Entry 7JGJ (electron microscopy, 4.80 A resolution (low resolution: residue-level contacts below are approximate; hydrogen-bond / salt-bridge calls are withheld)); this record covers chains L and H of the 3 polymer chains in the assembly.

Chain L:
Molecule: mAB Light Chain
Organism: Mus musculus
Chain sequence (213 residues; each row starts with the number of its first residue):
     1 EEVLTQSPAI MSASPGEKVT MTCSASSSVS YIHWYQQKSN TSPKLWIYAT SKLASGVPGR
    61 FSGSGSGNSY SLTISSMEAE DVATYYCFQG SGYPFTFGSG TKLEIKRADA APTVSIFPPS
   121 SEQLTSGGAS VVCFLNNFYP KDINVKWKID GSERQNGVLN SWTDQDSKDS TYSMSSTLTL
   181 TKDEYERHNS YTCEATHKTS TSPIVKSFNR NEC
Unresolved in the structure: 213
Cystine bridges: Cys-23/Cys-87, Cys-133/Cys-193

Chain H:
Molecule: mAB Heavy Chain
Organism: Mus musculus
Chain sequence (218 residues; row label = number of the first residue in the row):
     1 EVQLQQSGPE LEKPGASMKI SCKASGYSFT GYNMNWVKQS NGKSLEWIGS IDPYTGGSNY
    61 NQKFMGKATL TVDKSSSTAY MQLKSLTSED SAVYYCATVV GRVYAMDYWG QGTSVTVSSA
   121 KTTPPSVYPL APGSAAQTNS MVTLGCLVKG YFPEPVTVTW NSGSLSSGVH TFPAVLQSDL
   181 YTLSSSVTVP SSTWPSETVT CNVAHPASST KVDKKIVP
Cystine bridges: Cys-22/Cys-96, Cys-146/Cys-201

Interface between chain L and chain H:
Contacting residue pairs (70):
  Tyr-31(L) / Arg-102(H)
  Tyr-35(L) / Tyr-104(H)
  Tyr-35(L) / Ala-105(H)
  Tyr-35(L) / Trp-109(H)
  Gln-37(L) / Leu-45(H)
  Ser-42(L) / Tyr-95(H)
  Pro-43(L) / Leu-45(H)
  Pro-43(L) / Trp-109(H)
  Lys-44(L) / Met-106(H)
  Leu-45(L) / Val-103(H)
  Leu-45(L) / Met-106(H)
  Tyr-48(L) / Val-103(H)
  Tyr-86(L) / Ser-44(H)
  Phe-88(L) / Tyr-104(H)
  Ser-91(L) / Arg-102(H)
  Tyr-93(L) / Ser-50(H)
  Tyr-93(L) / Asn-59(H)
  Pro-94(L) / Trp-47(H)
  Pro-94(L) / Asn-61(H)
  Pro-94(L) / Gln-62(H)
  Phe-95(L) / Asn-35(H)
  Phe-95(L) / Trp-47(H)
  Phe-95(L) / Ser-50(H)
  Phe-97(L) / Val-37(H)
  Phe-97(L) / Leu-45(H)
  Phe-97(L) / Glu-46(H)
  Phe-97(L) / Trp-47(H)
  Phe-97(L) / Tyr-104(H)
  Ser-99(L) / Ser-44(H)
  Thr-113(L) / Asn-139(H)
  Val-114(L) / Pro-132(H)
  Val-114(L) / Ala-136(H)
  Ser-115(L) / Ala-131(H)
  Ser-115(L) / Pro-132(H)
  Ile-116(L) / Ala-131(H)
  Ile-116(L) / Pro-132(H)
  Ile-116(L) / Gly-133(H)
  Phe-117(L) / Pro-129(H)
  Phe-117(L) / Leu-130(H)
  Phe-117(L) / Ala-131(H)
  Phe-117(L) / Pro-132(H)
  Phe-117(L) / Trp-194(H)
  Phe-117(L) / Ile-216(H)
  Phe-117(L) / Val-217(H)
  Phe-117(L) / Pro-218(H)
  Ser-120(L) / Tyr-128(H)
  Ser-120(L) / Pro-129(H)
  Ser-120(L) / Lys-214(H)
  Glu-122(L) / Lys-214(H)
  Gln-123(L) / Tyr-128(H)
  Val-132(L) / Leu-130(H)
  Phe-134(L) / Leu-130(H)
  Asn-136(L) / Thr-143(H)
  Leu-159(L) / Gln-177(H)
  Ser-161(L) / Pro-173(H)
  Ser-161(L) / Val-175(H)
  Trp-162(L) / Pro-173(H)
  Thr-163(L) / Phe-172(H)
  Thr-163(L) / Pro-173(H)
  Met-174(L) / Phe-172(H)
  Ser-175(L) / Phe-172(H)
  Val-205(L) / Ser-134(H)
  Lys-206(L) / Gly-133(H)
  Lys-206(L) / Ser-134(H)
  Lys-206(L) / Ala-136(H)
  Ser-207(L) / Gly-133(H)
  Ser-207(L) / Ser-134(H)
  Phe-208(L) / Pro-132(H)
  Phe-208(L) / Gly-133(H)
  Phe-208(L) / Pro-218(H)
Other interface residues (no listed pair), chain L (45 interface residues in all): Ser-30, His-33, Thr-41, Gly-98, Pro-118, Ser-130, Asp-164, Glu-212
Other interface residues (no listed pair), chain H (38 interface residues in all): Gly-110, Ala-135

Overview:
Chain L and chain H form an interface of 45 and 38 residues respectively.
Chain L is mAB Light Chain and chain H is mAB Heavy Chain, both from Mus musculus; the structure, IgA1
Protease in complex with neutralizing mAb, was determined by electron microscopy together with 6XJA and 6XJB
from the same study.
